7V00 - chains C and D of the 11 polymer chains in the assembly; structure by electron microscopy, 3.87 A resolution.

== Chain C (and D) ==
Protein: CRISPR system Cms endoribonuclease Csm3
Source organism: Staphylococcus epidermidis RP62A
Notes: chain D of this document is another copy of the same molecule, construct and numbering; everything in this record applies to it too
UniProt: Q5HK91 (Q5HK91_STAEQ); residue numbers follow UniProt; this construct covers 1-214
Sequence (214 residues; numbered 1 to 214; the number before each row is that of its first residue):
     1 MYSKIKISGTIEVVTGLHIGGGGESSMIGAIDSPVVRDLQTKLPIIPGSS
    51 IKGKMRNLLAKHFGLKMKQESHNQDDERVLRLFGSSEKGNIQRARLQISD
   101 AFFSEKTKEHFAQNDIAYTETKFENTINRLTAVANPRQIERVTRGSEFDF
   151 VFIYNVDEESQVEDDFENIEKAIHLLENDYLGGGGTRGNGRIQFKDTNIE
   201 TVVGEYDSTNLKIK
Disordered / not traced: 1, 24-31 (chain D: 1, 24-31, 209-214)

== Interface between chain C and chain D ==
Contacting residue pairs - 39 pairs, chain C then chain D:
  T15(C) - D100(D)  hydrogen bond
  K61(C) - Y2(D)
  I116(C) - L39(D)
  E120(C) - L39(D)
  K122(C) - P47(D)
  F123(C) - G21(D)
  F123(C) - G22(D)
  E124(C) - S49(D)  hydrogen bond
  R129(C) - R56(D)
  R129(C) - N57(D)  hydrogen bond
  R129(C) - E70(D)
  L130(C) - M67(D)  hydrophobic
  L130(C) - E70(D)
  R141(C) - D100(D)  salt bridge
  R144(C) - D38(D)  salt bridge
  R144(C) - Q40(D)
  R144(C) - F102(D)
  H174(C) - V202(D)
  H174(C) - V203(D)
  L175(C) - K4(D)
  L175(C) - V203(D)  hydrophobic
  N178(C) - K4(D)  hydrogen bond (backbone-side chain)
  N178(C) - V202(D)
  N178(C) - V203(D)
  D179(C) - K4(D)  salt bridge
  T186(C) - K52(D)
  T186(C) - A94(D)
  T186(C) - L96(D)
  T186(C) - Q97(D)
  T186(C) - I98(D)  hydrogen bond (backbone-backbone)
  R187(C) - G48(D)
  R187(C) - S49(D)  hydrogen bond (backbone-backbone)
  R187(C) - I98(D)
  G188(C) - I98(D)  hydrogen bond (backbone-backbone)
  G188(C) - S99(D)
  G188(C) - D100(D)
  R191(C) - S99(D)
  R191(C) - V151(D)
  R191(C) - I153(D)
Also at the interface, not in a pair above, chain C (27 interface residues in all): V14, L58, H62, F111, T119, K171, Y180, G185
Also at the interface, not in a pair above, chain D (27 interface residues in all): K6

== In short ==
The chain C/chain D interface involves 27 residues from each chain, with 7 hydrogen bonds and 3 salt bridges.
Polar contacts include R141(C)-D100(D), R144(C)-D38(D) and D179(C)-K4(D).
Both chains are CRISPR system Cms endoribonuclease Csm3 (Staphylococcus epidermidis RP62A). Entry 7V00
(Staphylococcus epidermidis RP62a CRISPR tall effector complex with bound ATP) was determined by electron
microscopy together with 7UZW, 7UZX, 7UZY, 7UZZ, 7V01 and 7V02 from the same study.
